2Q2W - chains A and C of the 4 polymer chains in the assembly; structure by X-ray diffraction, 2.12 A resolution.

Chain A (and C):
Molecule: Beta-D-hydroxybutyrate dehydrogenase
Source organism: Pseudomonas putida
Notes: EC 1.1.1.30; chain C of this document is another copy of the same molecule, construct and numbering; everything in this record applies to it too
UniProt: Q9AE70 (Q9AE70_PSEPU); numbering as in UniProt (aligned over 2-256)
Amino-acid sequence (255 residues; numbered 2 to 256; the number before each row is that of its first residue):
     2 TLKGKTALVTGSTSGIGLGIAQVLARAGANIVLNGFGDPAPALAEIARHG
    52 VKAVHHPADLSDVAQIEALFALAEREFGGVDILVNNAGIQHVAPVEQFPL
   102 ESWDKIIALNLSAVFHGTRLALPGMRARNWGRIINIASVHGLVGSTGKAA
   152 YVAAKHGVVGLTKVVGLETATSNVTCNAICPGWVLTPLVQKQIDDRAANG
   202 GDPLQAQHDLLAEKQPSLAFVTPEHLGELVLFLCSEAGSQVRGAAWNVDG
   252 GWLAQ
Not modelled in the structure: 198-199 (chain C: 197-200)

How chain A and chain C interact:
Contacting residue pairs - 68 pairs, chain A then chain C:
  A94(A) - E169(C)
  P95(A) - E169(C)
  V96(A) - F116(C)
  V96(A) - R120(C)
  V96(A) - L123(C)  hydrophobic
  V96(A) - V166(C)  hydrophobic
  V96(A) - E169(C)  hydrogen bond (backbone-side chain)
  E97(A) - R120(C)
  E97(A) - L123(C)
  E97(A) - P124(C)
  E97(A) - R127(C)  salt bridge
  F99(A) - F116(C)  hydrophobic
  L101(A) - R120(C)
  W104(A) - L112(C)  hydrophobic
  W104(A) - S113(C)  hydrogen bond
  W104(A) - F116(C)  hydrophobic
  I108(A) - I108(C)  hydrophobic
  I108(A) - L112(C)  hydrophobic
  L112(A) - W104(C)  hydrophobic
  S113(A) - W104(C)  hydrogen bond
  F116(A) - V96(C)
  F116(A) - F99(C)  hydrophobic
  F116(A) - W104(C)  hydrophobic
  R120(A) - V96(C)
  R120(A) - E97(C)
  R120(A) - L101(C)
  L123(A) - V96(C)  hydrophobic
  L123(A) - E97(C)
  R127(A) - E97(C)  salt bridge
  L143(A) - K164(C)  hydrogen bond (backbone-side chain)
  V144(A) - K164(C)
  G145(A) - K164(C)
  G145(A) - L168(C)
  S146(A) - V165(C)
  S146(A) - L168(C)
  T147(A) - L168(C)
  T147(A) - E169(C)
  G148(A) - E169(C)  hydrogen bond (backbone-side chain)
  K149(A) - V165(C)
  A150(A) - L162(C)  hydrophobic
  A150(A) - V165(C)
  V153(A) - G161(C)
  V153(A) - V165(C)  hydrophobic
  A154(A) - G158(C)
  H157(A) - H157(C)
  H157(A) - G161(C)
  H157(A) - K164(C)  hydrogen bond
  G158(A) - A154(C)
  G158(A) - G158(C)
  G161(A) - V153(C)
  G161(A) - H157(C)
  L162(A) - A150(C)  hydrophobic
  K164(A) - L143(C)  hydrogen bond (side chain-backbone)
  K164(A) - V144(C)
  K164(A) - G145(C)
  K164(A) - H157(C)  hydrogen bond
  V165(A) - S146(C)
  V165(A) - K149(C)
  V165(A) - A150(C)
  V165(A) - V153(C)  hydrophobic
  L168(A) - G145(C)
  L168(A) - S146(C)
  L168(A) - T147(C)
  E169(A) - A94(C)
  E169(A) - P95(C)
  E169(A) - V96(C)  hydrogen bond (side chain-backbone)
  E169(A) - T147(C)
  E169(A) - G148(C)  hydrogen bond (side chain-backbone)
Interface residues without a listed pair, chain A (37 interface residues in all): E68, T119, P124, V160, V166
Interface residues without a listed pair, chain C (37 interface residues in all): H117, T119, V160

Summary:
The chain A/chain C interface involves 37 residues from each chain; the contacts include 10 hydrogen bonds and
2 salt bridges. Polar contacts include E97(A)-R127(C), V96(A)-E169(C) and W104(A)-S113(C).
Chain A and chain C are both Beta-D-hydroxybutyrate dehydrogenase (Pseudomonas putida); the structure,
Structure of D-3-Hydroxybutyrate Dehydrogenase from Pseudomonas putida, was determined by X-ray diffraction
(same publication as 2Q2Q and 2Q2V).
